Entry 3OQ9 (X-ray diffraction, 6.80 A resolution (low resolution: residue-level contacts below are approximate; hydrogen-bond / salt-bridge calls are withheld)); this record covers chains A and E of the 10 polymer chains in the assembly.

Chain A (and E):
Molecule: Tumor necrosis factor receptor superfamily member 6
Organism: Mus musculus
Notes: chain E of this document is another copy of the same molecule, construct and numbering; everything in this record applies to it too
Reference sequence: P25446 (TNR6_MOUSE); numbering as in UniProt (aligned over 223-308)
Chain sequence (86 residues; row label = number of the first residue in the row):
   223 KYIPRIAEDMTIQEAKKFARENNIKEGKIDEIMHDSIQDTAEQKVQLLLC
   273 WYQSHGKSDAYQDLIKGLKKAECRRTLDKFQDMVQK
Swiss-Prot annotation at these positions:
  - natural variant: I246 (I246N: In lpr)

Chain A / chain E interface:
Contacting residue pairs (5):
  E230(A) - E294(E)
  D261(A) - Q235(E)
  A263(A) - K239(E)
  E264(A) - K238(E)
  E264(A) - K239(E)
Interface residues without a listed pair, chain A (7 interface residues in all): P226, T262, Q268
Interface residues without a listed pair, chain E (7 interface residues in all): R242, E243, M255

In short:
The chain A/chain E interface involves 7 residues from each chain.
Chain A and chain E are both Tumor necrosis factor receptor superfamily member 6 (Mus musculus); the
structure, Structure of the FAS/FADD death domain assembly, was determined by X-ray diffraction.
